7ML1 - chains B and C of the 30 polymer chains in the assembly; structure by electron microscopy, 4.00 A resolution.

Chain B:
Protein: DNA-directed RNA polymerase subunit beta
From: Saccharomyces cerevisiae
Notes: EC 2.7.7.6
UniProtKB: A0A6A5Q4H2 (A0A6A5Q4H2_YEASX); residues 1-1224 here = UniProt positions 1-1224
Chain sequence (1224 residues; numbered 1 to 1224; the number before each row is that of its first residue):
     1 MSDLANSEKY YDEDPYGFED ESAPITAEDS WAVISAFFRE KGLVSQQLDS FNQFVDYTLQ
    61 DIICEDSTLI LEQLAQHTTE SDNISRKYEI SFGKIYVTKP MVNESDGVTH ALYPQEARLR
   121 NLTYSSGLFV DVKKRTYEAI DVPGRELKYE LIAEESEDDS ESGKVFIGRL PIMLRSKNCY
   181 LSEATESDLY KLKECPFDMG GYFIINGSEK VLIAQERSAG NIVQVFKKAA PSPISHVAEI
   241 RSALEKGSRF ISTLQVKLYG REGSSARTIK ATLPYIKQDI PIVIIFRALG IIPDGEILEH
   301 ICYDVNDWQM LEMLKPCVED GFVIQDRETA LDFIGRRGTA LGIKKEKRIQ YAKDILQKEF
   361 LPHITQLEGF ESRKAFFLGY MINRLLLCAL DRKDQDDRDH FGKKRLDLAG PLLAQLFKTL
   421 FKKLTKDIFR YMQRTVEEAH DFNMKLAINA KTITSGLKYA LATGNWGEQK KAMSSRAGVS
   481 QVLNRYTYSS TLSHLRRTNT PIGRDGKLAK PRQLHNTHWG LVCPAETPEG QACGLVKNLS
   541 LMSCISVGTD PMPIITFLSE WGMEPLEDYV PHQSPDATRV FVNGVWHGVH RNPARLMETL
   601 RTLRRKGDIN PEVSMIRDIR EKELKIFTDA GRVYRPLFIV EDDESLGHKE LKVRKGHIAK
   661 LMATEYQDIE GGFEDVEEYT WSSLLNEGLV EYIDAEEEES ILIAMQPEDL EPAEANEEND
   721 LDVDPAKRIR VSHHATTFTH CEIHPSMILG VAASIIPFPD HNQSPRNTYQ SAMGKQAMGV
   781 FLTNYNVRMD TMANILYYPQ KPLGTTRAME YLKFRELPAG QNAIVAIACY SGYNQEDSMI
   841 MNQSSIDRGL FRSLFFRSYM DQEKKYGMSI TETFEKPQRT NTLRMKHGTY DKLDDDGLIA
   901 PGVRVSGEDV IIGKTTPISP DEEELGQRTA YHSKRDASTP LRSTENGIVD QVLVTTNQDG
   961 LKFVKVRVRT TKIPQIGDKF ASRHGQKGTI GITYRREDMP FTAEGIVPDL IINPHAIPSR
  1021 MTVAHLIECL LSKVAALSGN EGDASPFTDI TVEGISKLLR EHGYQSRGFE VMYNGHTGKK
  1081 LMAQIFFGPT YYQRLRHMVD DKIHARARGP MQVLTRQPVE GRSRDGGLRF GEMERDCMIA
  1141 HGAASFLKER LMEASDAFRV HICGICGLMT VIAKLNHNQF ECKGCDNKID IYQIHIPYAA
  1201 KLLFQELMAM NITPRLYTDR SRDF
Not modelled in the structure: 1-19, 77-83, 139-162, 468-473, 503-508, 669-674, 715-722, 1224
Bound ions: Zn2+: C1163, C1166, C1182, C1185

Chain C:
Protein: DNA-directed RNA polymerase II subunit RPB3
From: Saccharomyces cerevisiae
UniProtKB: A0A6A5Q0Z3 (A0A6A5Q0Z3_YEASX); residue numbers follow UniProt; this construct covers 1-318
Chain sequence (318 residues; each row starts with the number of its first residue):
     1 MSEEGPQVKI REASKDNVDF ILSNVDLAMA NSLRRVMIAE IPTLAIDSVE VETNTTVLAD
    61 EFIAHRLGLI PLQSMDIEQL EYSRDCFCED HCDKCSVVLT LQAFGESEST TNVYSKDLVI
   121 VSNLMGRNIG HPIIQDKEGN GVLICKLRKG QELKLTCVAK KGIAKEHAKW GPAAAIEFEY
   181 DPWNKLKHTD YWYEQDSAKE WPQSKNCEYE DPPNEGDPFD YKAQADTFYM NVESVGSIPV
   241 DQVVVRGIDT LQKKVASILL ALTQMDQDKV NFASGDNNTA SNMLGSNEDV MMTGAEQDPY
   301 SNASQMGNTG SGGYDNAW
Not modelled in the structure: 1-3, 266-318
Bound ions: Zn2+: C86, C88, C92, C95

Chain B / chain C interface:
Contacting residue pairs (69; chain B residue first):
  Y785(B) with V57(C)
  Y797(B) with E61(C); F62(C), hydrogen bond (side chain-backbone)
  Y798(B) with F62(C); H65(C), hydrogen bond; R66(C)
  S844(B) with A168(C)
  D847(B) with H65(C); H167(C), hydrogen bond (backbone-side chain); A168(C)
  R848(B) with H65(C); A168(C)
  G849(B) with H65(C)
  R852(B) with H65(C)
  R969(B) with A59(C); D60(C), salt bridge; E61(C), salt bridge
  T971(B) with E61(C)
  R995(B) with K165(C)
  R996(B) with I38(C); A174(C), hydrogen bond (side chain-backbone); A175(C)
  E997(B) with R34(C); R35(C); A39(C)
  D998(B) with R35(C), salt bridge
  F1001(B) with R34(C); F178(C), hydrophobic
  A1003(B) with E177(C); F178(C), hydrogen bond (backbone-backbone)
  E1004(B) with E177(C)
  G1005(B) with A175(C); I176(C)
  R1060(B) with E200(C), hydrogen bond (side chain-backbone); P202(C)
  G1063(B) with P202(C)
  Q1065(B) with W201(C)
  S1066(B) with E200(C)
  R1067(B) with W192(C); E194(C), salt bridge
  F1069(B) with W192(C), hydrophobic; W201(C), hydrophobic
  Y1073(B) with F178(C); E179(C); Y180(C), hydrophobic
  G1075(B) with R34(C), hydrogen bond (backbone-side chain); R35(C)
  H1076(B) with N31(C), hydrogen bond (backbone-side chain)
  T1077(B) with N31(C), hydrogen bond (backbone-side chain)
  G1078(B) with L27(C); N31(C); F178(C); Y180(C)
  K1079(B) with L27(C); Y180(C); H188(C)
  K1080(B) with Y180(C), hydrogen bond (backbone-side chain); D181(C), salt bridge; T189(C)
  L1081(B) with T189(C), hydrogen bond (backbone-side chain)
  M1082(B) with K187(C); H188(C); T189(C); D190(C), hydrogen bond (backbone-backbone)
  Q1084(B) with T189(C); D190(C), hydrogen bond (side chain-backbone); Y191(C); W192(C), hydrogen bond (side chain-backbone); W201(C)
Interface residues without a listed pair, chain B (40 interface residues in all): N786, L854, Y1064, E1070, V1071, N1074
Interface residues without a listed pair, chain C (38 interface residues in all): L69, A173, N184, K199

Summary:
The interface between chain B and chain C involves 40 residues on one side and 38 on the other, with 14
hydrogen bonds and 5 salt bridges. Polar contacts include R969(B)-D60(C), R969(B)-E61(C) and D998(B)-R35(C).
C1163(B), C1166(B), C1182(B) and C1185(B) form the Zn2+ site.
Here chain B is DNA-directed RNA polymerase subunit beta and chain C is DNA-directed RNA polymerase II subunit
RPB3, both from Saccharomyces cerevisiae. Entry 7ML1 (RNA polymerase II pre-initiation complex (PIC2)) was
determined by electron microscopy together with 7MEI, 7MK9, 7MKA, 7ML0, 7ML2, 7ML3 and 7ML4 from the same
study.
